Entry 4UU6 (X-ray diffraction, 1.80 A resolution); this record covers chain A.

== Chain A ==
Molecule: Maguk P55 subfamily member 5
From: Homo sapiens
Notes: fragment: pdz domain, residues 251-335
Reference sequence: Q8N3R9 (MPP5_HUMAN); numbering as in UniProt (aligned over 251-335)
Amino-acid sequence (90 residues; each row starts with the number of its first residue):
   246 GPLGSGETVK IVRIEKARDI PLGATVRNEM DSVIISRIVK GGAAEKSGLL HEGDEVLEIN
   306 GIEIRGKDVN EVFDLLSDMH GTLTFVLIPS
Disordered / not traced: 246-250
Construct notes: expression tag (246-250)
UniProt features mapped onto this chain:
  - mutagenesis: Phe318 (F318A/C: Increases interaction with CRB1)
What the authors report for this chain:
  - conformationally variable residues (loop rearrangement, side-chain flip): Glu260 to Gly268, Phe318, Leu321
  - specificity-determining residues: Arg282, Val314, Asn315 (by similarity / conservation)

== In short ==
From UniProt: one mutagenesis site. The paper reports specificity determinants Arg282, Val314 and Asn315;
conformational variability at Glu260, Phe318 and Leu321.
Chain A is Maguk P55 subfamily member 5 (Homo sapiens); the structure, Crystal structure of the pdz domain of
PALS1, was determined by X-ray diffraction (same publication as 4UU5).
